Entry 4GRG (X-ray diffraction, 4.24 A resolution (low resolution: residue-level contacts below are approximate; hydrogen-bond / salt-bridge calls are withheld)); this record covers chains C and D of the 4 polymer chains in the assembly.

== Chain C (and D) ==
Name: Ig epsilon chain C region
Source organism: Homo sapiens
Notes: fragment: ig-like domains 3 and 4, residues 210-428; chain D of this document is another copy of the same molecule, construct and numbering; everything in this record applies to it too
Reference sequence: P01854 (IGHE_HUMAN); residues 329-547 here correspond to UniProt positions 210-428 (UniProt number = residue number - 119)
Amino-acid sequence (230 residues; each row starts with the number of its first residue):
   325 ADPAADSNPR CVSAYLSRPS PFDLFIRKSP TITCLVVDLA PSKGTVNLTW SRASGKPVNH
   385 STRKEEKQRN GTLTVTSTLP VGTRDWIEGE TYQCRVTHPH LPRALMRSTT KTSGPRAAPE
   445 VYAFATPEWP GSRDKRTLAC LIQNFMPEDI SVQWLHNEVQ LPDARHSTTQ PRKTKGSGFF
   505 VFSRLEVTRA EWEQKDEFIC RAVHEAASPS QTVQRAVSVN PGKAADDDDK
Disordered / not traced: 325-331, 546-554 (chain D: 325-332, 546-554)
Disulfide bonds: C358-C418, C464-C524
Differences from the reference sequence: expression tag (325-328, 548-554); engineered mutation C335 (Gly216 in P01854)
Curated features (UniProtKB/Swiss-Prot):
  - glycosylation (N-linked (GlcNAc...) asparagine): N371, N383, N394

== How chain C and chain D interact ==
Residue-residue contacts - 55 pairs, chain C then chain D:
  N332(C) - R427(D)
  N332(C) - R431(D)
  P333(C) - R431(D)
  C335(C) - C335(D)  disulfide
  V336(C) - P333(D)
  L429(C) - P333(D)
  R431(C) - P333(D)
  E444(C) - W453(D)
  V445(C) - W453(D)
  Y446(C) - T450(D)
  Y446(C) - P451(D)
  Y446(C) - W453(D)
  F448(C) - F448(D)
  F448(C) - A449(D)
  A449(C) - F448(D)
  T450(C) - Y446(D)
  P451(C) - Y446(D)
  W453(C) - P443(D)
  W453(C) - E444(D)
  W453(C) - V445(D)
  W453(C) - Y446(D)
  W453(C) - R539(D)
  T461(C) - L465(D)
  T461(C) - Q467(D)
  A463(C) - F506(D)
  L465(C) - T461(D)
  Q467(C) - T461(D)
  Q467(C) - R508(D)
  A488(C) - K499(D)
  R489(C) - K499(D)
  S491(C) - R496(D)
  S491(C) - F504(D)
  T492(C) - R496(D)
  T493(C) - T493(D)
  R496(C) - S491(D)
  R496(C) - T492(D)
  T498(C) - R508(D)
  T498(C) - E510(D)
  K499(C) - A488(D)
  K499(C) - R489(D)
  K499(C) - E510(D)
  F504(C) - S491(D)
  F504(C) - R508(D)
  F506(C) - A463(D)
  F506(C) - F506(D)
  F506(C) - S507(D)
  F506(C) - R508(D)
  S507(C) - F506(D)
  R508(C) - Q467(D)
  R508(C) - T498(D)
  R508(C) - F504(D)
  R508(C) - F506(D)
  E510(C) - T498(D)
  E510(C) - K499(D)
  R539(C) - W453(D)
Also at the interface, not in a pair above, chain C (35 interface residues in all): P443, N468, G500
Also at the interface, not in a pair above, chain D (36 interface residues in all): R334, V336, N468, Q494, G500
Inter-chain disulfides: C335(C)-C335(D)

== Summary ==
35 residues of chain C and 36 residues of chain D are in contact, with 1 disulfide bond.
Chain C and chain D are both Ig epsilon chain C region (Homo sapiens); the structure, Crystal structure of IgE
complexed with E2_79, an anti-IgE inhibitor, was determined by X-ray diffraction.
